PDB entry 5TGO | X-ray diffraction, 2.35 A resolution | chains A and E of the 6 polymer chains in the assembly

# Chain A (and E)
Molecule: Hemagglutinin HA1 chain
From: Influenza A virus
Notes: chain E of this document is another copy of the same molecule, construct and numbering; everything in this record applies to it too
Reference sequence: A0A0J9X252 (A0A0J9X252_9INFA); the construct lacks a stretch of the UniProt sequence and is renumbered around it, so the offset changes along the chain: 7-129 = UniProt 1-123; 130-158 = UniProt 125-153; 159-263 = UniProt 156-260; 265-276 = UniProt 261-272; 1 more segments
Chain sequence (323 residues; numbered 7 to 326 plus 4 insertion-coded residues; 1 number in that range is skipped by the numbering (no residue carries it; nothing is unmodelled there); the number before each row is that of its first residue; a row labelled like 158A-158B holds insertion residues (158A, then the next letters in order)):
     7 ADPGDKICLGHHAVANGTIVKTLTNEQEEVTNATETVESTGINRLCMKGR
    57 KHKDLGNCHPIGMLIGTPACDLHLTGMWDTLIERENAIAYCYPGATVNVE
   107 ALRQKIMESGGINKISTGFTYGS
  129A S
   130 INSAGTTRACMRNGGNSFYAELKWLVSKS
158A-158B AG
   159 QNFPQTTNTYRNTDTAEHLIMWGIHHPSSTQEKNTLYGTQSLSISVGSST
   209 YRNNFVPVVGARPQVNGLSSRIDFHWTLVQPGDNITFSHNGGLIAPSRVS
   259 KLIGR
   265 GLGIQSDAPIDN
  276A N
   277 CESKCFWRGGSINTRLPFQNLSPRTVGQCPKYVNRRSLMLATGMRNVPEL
Unresolved in the structure: 7-10, 326
Disulfide bonds: Cys52-Cys277, Cys64-Cys76, Cys97-Cys139, Cys281-Cys305
Covalently attached groups: N-acetylglucosamine (NAG) linked to Asn38, Asn242
Construct notes: engineered mutation Ala158A (Lys154 in A0A0J9X252), Thr193 (Asp190 in A0A0J9X252), Leu226 (Gln223 in A0A0J9X252), Ser228 (Gly225 in A0A0J9X252)
From the paper describing this entry:
  - mutagenesis - Q226L/G228S, G228S: abolished binding to alpha2-3 sialosides
  - mutagenesis - Q226L/G228S: unchanged binding to human-type alpha2-6 receptors

# Interface between chain A and chain E
Residue-residue contacts (29; chain A residue first):
  Thr165(A) - Arg220(E)
  Thr167(A) - Asn224(E)
  Ser203(A) - Val216(E)
  Ser203(A) - Val217(E)  hydrogen bond (side chain-backbone)
  Ser203(A) - Leu226(E)
  Val204(A) - Leu226(E)
  Gly205(A) - Gly225(E)
  Gly205(A) - Leu226(E)
  Ser206(A) - Gly225(E)  hydrogen bond (backbone-backbone)
  Ser206(A) - Arg229(E)
  Ser207(A) - Arg229(E)  hydrogen bond (backbone-side chain)
  Thr208(A) - Arg229(E)
  Arg210(A) - His184(E)
  Arg210(A) - Pro185(E)  hydrogen bond (side chain-backbone)
  Arg210(A) - Val216(E)  hydrogen bond (side chain-backbone)
  Arg210(A) - Val217(E)
  Arg210(A) - Gly218(E)
  Arg210(A) - Leu226(E)
  Arg210(A) - Ser227(E)  hydrogen bond (side chain-backbone)
  Arg210(A) - Arg229(E)
  Asn211(A) - Val216(E)
  Asn212(A) - Val216(E)
  Asn242(A) - Val223(E)  hydrogen bond (side chain-backbone)
  Asn242(A) - Gly225(E)
  Thr244(A) - Asn224(E)
  Thr244(A) - Gly225(E)  hydrogen bond (side chain-backbone)
  Thr244(A) - Leu226(E)
  Ser246(A) - Ala219(E)
  Ser246(A) - Leu226(E)
Other interface residues (no listed pair), chain A (16 interface residues in all): Gln163, Tyr209
Other interface residues (no listed pair), chain E (14 interface residues in all): Ser228

# In short
Chain A and chain E form an interface of 16 and 14 residues respectively; the contacts include 8 hydrogen
bonds. Among the polar pairs are Ser203(A)-Val217(E), Ser207(A)-Arg229(E) and Arg210(A)-Pro185(E). The paper
reports that Q226L/G228S and G228S of chain A abolish binding to alpha2-3 sialosides; Q226L/G228S of chain A
leave binding to human-type alpha2-6 receptors unchanged.
Chain A and chain E are both Hemagglutinin HA1 chain (Influenza A virus); the structure, Crystal structure of
H10 hemagglutinin mutant (K158aA-D193T-Q226L-G228S) from Jiangxi-Donghu (2013) H10N8 influenza virus, was
determined by X-ray diffraction together with 5TGU, 5TGV, 5TH0, 5TH1, 5THB, 5THC and 5THF from the same study.
